Entry 5H37 (electron microscopy, 4.00 A resolution); this record covers chains I and M of the 12 polymer chains in the assembly.

Chain I:
Molecule: C10 IgG heavy chain variable region
Source organism: Homo sapiens
Chain sequence (127 residues; numbered 1 to 112 plus 15 insertion-coded residues; the number before each row is that of its first residue; a row labelled like 82A-82C holds insertion residues (82A, then the next letters in order)):
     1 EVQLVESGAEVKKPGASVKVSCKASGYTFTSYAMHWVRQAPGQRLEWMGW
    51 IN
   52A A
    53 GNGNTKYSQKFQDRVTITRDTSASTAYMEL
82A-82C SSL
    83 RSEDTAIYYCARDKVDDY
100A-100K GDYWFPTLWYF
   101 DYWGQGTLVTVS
Disulfide bonds: Cys-22/Cys-92

Chain M:
Molecule: C10 IgG light chain variable region
Source organism: Homo sapiens
Chain sequence (109 residues; numbered 2 to 106 plus 4 insertion-coded residues; the number before each row is that of its first residue; a row labelled like 26A-26C holds insertion residues (26A, then the next letters in order)):
     2 SALTQPASVSGSPGQSITISCTGTS
26A-26C SDV
    27 GGFNYVSWFQQHPGKAPKLMLYDVTSRPSGVSSRFSGSKSGNTASLTISG
    77 LQAEDEADYYCSSHTSRG
   94A T
    95 WVFGGGTKLTVL
Disulfide bonds: Cys-22/Cys-87

Interface between chain I and chain M:
Contacting residue pairs (36):
  Gln-39(I) / Gln-37(M)  hydrogen bond
  Gln-39(I) / Pro-43(M)
  Gln-43(I) / Tyr-86(M)  hydrogen bond (backbone-side chain)
  Arg-44(I) / Phe-97(M)
  Arg-44(I) / Gly-99(M)
  Leu-45(I) / Gln-37(M)
  Leu-45(I) / Tyr-86(M)  hydrophobic
  Leu-45(I) / Phe-97(M)
  Trp-47(I) / Trp-95(M)  hydrophobic
  Ile-51(I) / Trp-95(M)  hydrophobic
  Lys-58(I) / Arg-93(M)
  Lys-58(I) / Thr-94A(M)
  Tyr-91(I) / Ala-42(M)  hydrophobic
  Tyr-91(I) / Pro-43(M)
  Pro-100F(I) / Tyr-31(M)
  Pro-100F(I) / His-90(M)
  Pro-100F(I) / Trp-95(M)  hydrophobic
  Leu-100H(I) / Tyr-48(M)  hydrophobic
  Leu-100H(I) / Asp-49(M)
  Trp-100I(I) / Leu-45(M)  hydrophobic
  Trp-100I(I) / Tyr-48(M)
  Tyr-100J(I) / Tyr-31(M)
  Tyr-100J(I) / Ser-33(M)
  Tyr-100J(I) / Phe-35(M)  hydrophobic
  Tyr-100J(I) / Ser-88(M)
  Tyr-100J(I) / Ser-89(M)
  Tyr-100J(I) / His-90(M)
  Tyr-100J(I) / Trp-95(M)
  Phe-100K(I) / Phe-35(M)  hydrophobic
  Phe-100K(I) / Leu-45(M)
  Trp-103(I) / Phe-35(M)  hydrophobic
  Trp-103(I) / Ala-42(M)  hydrophobic
  Trp-103(I) / Pro-43(M)  hydrogen bond (side chain-backbone)
  Trp-103(I) / Lys-44(M)
  Gly-104(I) / Ala-42(M)
  Gln-105(I) / Lys-41(M)  hydrogen bond
Also at the interface, not in a pair above, chain I (24 interface residues in all): His-35, Gly-42, Tyr-59, Ser-60, Tyr-100C, Phe-100E, Thr-100G, Asp-101
Also at the interface, not in a pair above, chain M (23 interface residues in all): Val-32, Gly-94, Gly-98

Overview:
The interface between chain I and chain M involves 24 residues on one side and 23 on the other, with 4
hydrogen bonds. Polar pairs include Gln-39(I)/Gln-37(M), Gln-43(I)/Tyr-86(M) and Trp-103(I)/Pro-43(M).
Here chain I is C10 IgG heavy chain variable region and chain M is C10 IgG light chain variable region, both
from Homo sapiens. Entry 5H37 (Cryo-EM structure of zika virus complexed with Fab C10 at pH 8.0) was
determined by electron microscopy, deposited together with 5H30 and 5H32.
